PDB entry 3S9S | X-ray diffraction, 2.55 A resolution | chains A and B

# Chain A
Name: Peroxisome proliferator-activated receptor gamma
Organism: Homo sapiens
Notes: fragment: ligand binding domain (residues 234-505)
UniProtKB: P37231 (PPARG_HUMAN); residues 206-477 here correspond to UniProt positions 234-505 (UniProt number = residue number + 28)
Sequence (284 residues; row label = number of the first residue in the row):
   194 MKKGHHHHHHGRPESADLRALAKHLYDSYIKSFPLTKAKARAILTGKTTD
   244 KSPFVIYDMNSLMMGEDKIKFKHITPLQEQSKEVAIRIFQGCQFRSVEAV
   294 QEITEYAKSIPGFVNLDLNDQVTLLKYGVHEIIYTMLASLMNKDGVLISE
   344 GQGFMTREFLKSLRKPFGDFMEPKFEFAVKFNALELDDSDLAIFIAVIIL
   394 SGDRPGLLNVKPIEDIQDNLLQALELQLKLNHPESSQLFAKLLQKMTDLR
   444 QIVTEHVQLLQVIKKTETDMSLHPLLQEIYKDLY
Not modelled in the structure: 194-207, 240-243, 269-274, 462, 477
Sequence notes: expression tag (194-205)
Residues lining bound ligands: M0T (1-(3,4-dichlorobenzyl)-2-methyl-N-[(1R)-1-phenylpropyl]-1H-benzimidazole-5-carboxamide): Ile262, Ile281, Phe282, Gly284, Cys285, Gln286, Arg288, Ser289, His323, Ile326, Tyr327, Leu330, Leu333, Val339, Leu340, Ile341, Met348, Leu353, Phe363, Met364, Lys367, His449, Leu453, Leu465, Leu469, Tyr473
UniProt features mapped onto this chain:
  - motif: Pro467 to Asp475 (9aaTAD)
  - binding site (rosiglitazone): Gln286 to Ser289, His323, His449, Tyr473
  - cross-link: Lys224 (Glycyl lysine isopeptide (Lys-Gly) (interchain with G-Cter in ubiquitin))

# Chain B
Name: Nuclear receptor coactivator 1
Notes: fragment: lxxll motif 4 (residues 685-697)
UniProtKB: Q15788 (NCOA1_HUMAN); numbering as in UniProt (aligned over 685-697)
Sequence (13 residues; row label = number of the first residue in the row):
   685 ERHKILHRLLQEG
Not modelled in the structure: 685, 696-697
UniProt features mapped onto this chain:
  - motif: Leu690 to Leu694 (LXXLL motif 4)

# Chain A / chain B interface
Contacting residue pairs (21; chain A residue first):
  Thr297(A) with Leu693(B)
  Glu298(A) with Leu693(B)
  Lys301(A) with Leu693(B); Leu694(B); Gln695(B)
  Phe306(A) with Leu694(B), hydrophobic
  Leu311(A) with His691(B)
  Asn312(A) with His691(B)
  Gln314(A) with Leu694(B)
  Val315(A) with His687(B); His691(B); Leu694(B), hydrophobic
  Leu318(A) with Leu694(B), hydrophobic
  Lys319(A) with His687(B), hydrogen bond
  Pro467(A) with Ile689(B)
  Leu468(A) with Ile689(B); Leu690(B), hydrophobic
  Glu471(A) with His687(B); Lys688(B), hydrogen bond (side chain-backbone); Ile689(B), hydrogen bond (side chain-backbone); Leu690(B), hydrogen bond (side chain-backbone)
Also at the interface, not in a pair above, chain A (16 interface residues in all): Val293, Gln294, Ile472

# Summary
Chain A and chain B form an interface of 16 and 8 residues respectively; the contacts include 4 hydrogen
bonds. Polar contacts include Lys319(A)-His687(B), Glu471(A)-Lys688(B) and Glu471(A)-Ile689(B). Ligands of
chain A: compound M0T. Curated annotation (UniProt) lists 7 rosiglitazone-binding residues on chain A.
Chain A is Peroxisome proliferator-activated receptor gamma (Homo sapiens) and chain B is Nuclear receptor
coactivator 1; the structure, Ligand binding domain of PPARgamma complexed with a benzimidazole partial
agonist, was determined by X-ray diffraction.
